8VJ4 - chains A and B; structure by X-ray diffraction, 1.68 A resolution.

[Chain A (and B)]
Molecule: Superoxide dismutase [Mn], mitochondrial
From: Homo sapiens
Notes: EC 1.15.1.1; chain B of this document is another copy of the same molecule, construct and numbering; everything in this record applies to it too
UniProt: P04179 (SODM_HUMAN); residues 1-198 here correspond to UniProt positions 25-222 (UniProt number = residue number + 24)
Chain sequence (199 residues; row label = number of the first residue in the row; numbering starts at 0):
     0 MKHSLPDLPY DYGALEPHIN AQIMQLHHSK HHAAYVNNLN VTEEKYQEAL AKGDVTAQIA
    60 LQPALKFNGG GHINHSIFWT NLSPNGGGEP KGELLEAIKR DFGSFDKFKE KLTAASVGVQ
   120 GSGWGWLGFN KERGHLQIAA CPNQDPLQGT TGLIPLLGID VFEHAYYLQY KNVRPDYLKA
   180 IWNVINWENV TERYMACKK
Differences from the reference sequence: initiating methionine (0); engineered mutation F161 (Trp185 in P04179)
UniProt features mapped onto this chain:
  - binding site (Mn(2+)): H26, H74, D159, H163
  - modified residue: Y34 (3'-nitrotyrosine), K44 (N6-acetyllysine), K51 (N6-acetyllysine), K90 (N6-acetyllysine), K98 (N6-acetyllysine), K106 (N6-acetyllysine), K178 (N6-acetyllysine)
Metal / ion sites: Mn2+: H26, H74, D159, H163 (together with hydrogen peroxide)
Ligand contacts: hydrogen peroxide (PEO): H26, Y34, H74, W123, Q143, D159, F161, H163
From the paper describing this entry:
  - Mn2+ coordination: H26, H74, D159, H163
  - binding site for hydrogen peroxide: Y34, Q143
  - catalytic residues: H30, Y34
  - catalytic residues: Q143 (citing earlier work)
  - mutagenesis - Q143N: abolished catalytic activity (citing earlier work)

[Interface between chain A and chain B]
Contacting residue pairs (50; chain A residue first):
  M0(A) - L49(B)
  M0(A) - A50(B)
  M0(A) - K51(B)
  M0(A) - G52(B)
  H2(A) - G52(B)
  H2(A) - V54(B)
  E42(A) - L49(B)
  E42(A) - V54(B)
  E42(A) - Q57(B)  hydrogen bond
  Y45(A) - Y45(B)  hydrophobic
  Y45(A) - L64(B)
  Q46(A) - Q46(B)  hydrogen bond
  Q46(A) - L49(B)
  L49(A) - M0(B)
  L49(A) - E42(B)
  L49(A) - Q46(B)
  A50(A) - M0(B)
  G52(A) - M0(B)
  G52(A) - H2(B)
  V54(A) - H2(B)
  V54(A) - L38(B)  hydrophobic
  V54(A) - E42(B)
  V54(A) - G68(B)
  V54(A) - I72(B)  hydrophobic
  T55(A) - I72(B)
  T55(A) - G148(B)
  Q57(A) - E42(B)  hydrogen bond
  Q57(A) - L64(B)
  I58(A) - L64(B)  hydrophobic
  I58(A) - K65(B)
  I58(A) - G69(B)
  I58(A) - P145(B)  hydrophobic
  A59(A) - G148(B)
  Q61(A) - Q61(B)  hydrogen bond (backbone-side chain)
  Q61(A) - L64(B)
  Q61(A) - K65(B)
  L64(A) - Y45(B)
  L64(A) - Q57(B)
  L64(A) - I58(B)  hydrophobic
  L64(A) - Q61(B)
  K65(A) - I58(B)
  K65(A) - Q61(B)
  G68(A) - V54(B)
  G69(A) - I58(B)
  I72(A) - V54(B)  hydrophobic
  I72(A) - T55(B)
  P145(A) - I58(B)  hydrophobic
  Q147(A) - T55(B)
  G148(A) - T55(B)
  G148(A) - A59(B)
Interface residues without a listed pair, chain A (25 interface residues in all): L38, K51, T149
Interface residues without a listed pair, chain B (25 interface residues in all): Q147, T149

[Summary]
The chain A/chain B interface involves 25 residues from each chain; the contacts include 4 hydrogen bonds.
Polar pairs include E42(A)-Q57(B), Q46(A)-Q46(B) and Q61(A)-Q61(B). Chain A binds hydrogen peroxide. UniProt
lists 4 Mn2+-binding residues on chain A. From the paper: catalytic residues H30(A), Y34(A) and Q143(A); Q143N
of chain A abolishes catalytic activity.
Both chains are Superoxide dismutase [Mn], mitochondrial (Homo sapiens). Entry 8VJ4 (X-ray Counterpart to the
Neutron Structure of Peroxide-Soaked Trp161Phe MnSOD) was determined by X-ray diffraction, deposited together
with 8VJ5 and 8VJ8.
